PDB entry 2JDH | X-ray diffraction, 1.10 A resolution | chains A and D of the 4 polymer chains in the assembly

[Chain A (and D)]
Name: Fucose-binding lectin pa-iil
Source organism: Pseudomonas aeruginosa
Notes: chain D of this document is another copy of the same molecule, construct and numbering; everything in this record applies to it too
Reference sequence: Q9HYN5 (Q9HYN5_PSEAE); residues 0-114 here correspond to UniProt positions 1-115 (UniProt number = residue number + 1)
Amino-acid sequence (115 residues; each row starts with the number of its first residue; numbering starts at 0):
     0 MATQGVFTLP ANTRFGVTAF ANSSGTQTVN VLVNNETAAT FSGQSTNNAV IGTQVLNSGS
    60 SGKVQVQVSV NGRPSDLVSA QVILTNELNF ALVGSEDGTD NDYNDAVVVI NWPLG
Disordered / not traced: 0
Metal / ion sites: Ca2+ site 1: N21, D101, N103, D104 (together with alpha-L-fucopyranose) (shared with 1 residue of chain B); Ca2+ site 2: E95, D99, D101, D104 (together with alpha-L-fucopyranose); Ca2+ site 3: G114 (together with alpha-L-fucopyranose) (shared with 4 residues of chain B)
Small-molecule neighbours: alpha-L-fucopyranose (FUC): N21, S22, S23, T45, E95, D96, G97, D99, D101, N103, D104

[How chain A and chain D interact]
Residue-residue contacts - 18 pairs, chain A then chain D:
  A1(A) - T84(D)
  T2(A) - T84(D)  hydrogen bond (backbone-side chain)
  V5(A) - N85(D)
  F6(A) - N85(D)
  T7(A) - N85(D)  hydrogen bond
  A79(A) - I82(D)
  Q80(A) - Q80(D)
  Q80(A) - V81(D)
  Q80(A) - I82(D)  hydrogen bond (backbone-backbone)
  V81(A) - Q80(D)
  V81(A) - V81(D)  hydrophobic
  I82(A) - A79(D)
  I82(A) - Q80(D)  hydrogen bond (backbone-backbone)
  T84(A) - A1(D)
  T84(A) - T2(D)  hydrogen bond (side chain-backbone)
  N85(A) - V5(D)
  N85(A) - F6(D)
  N85(A) - T7(D)  hydrogen bond
Other interface residues (no listed pair), chain A (13 interface residues in all): Q3, L83
Other interface residues (no listed pair), chain D (13 interface residues in all): Q3, L83

[In short]
Chain A and chain D each contribute 13 residues to their interface, with 6 hydrogen bonds. Among the polar
pairs are T2(A)-T84(D), T7(A)-N85(D) and Q80(A)-I82(D). Bound to chain A: alpha-L-fucopyranose. N21(A),
D101(A), N103(A) and D104(A) form the Ca2+ site 1.
Chain A and chain D are both Fucose-binding lectin pa-iil (Pseudomonas aeruginosa); the structure, Lectin
PA-IIL of P.aeruginosa complexed with disaccharide derivative, was determined by X-ray diffraction, deposited
together with 2JDK.
